PDB entry 5ICX | X-ray diffraction, 2.60 A resolution | chains A and E of the 3 polymer chains in the assembly

[Chain A]
Molecule: Cetuximab Fab light chain
Organism: Mus MUSCULUS, homo sapiens
Notes: antibody fragment or engineered binder
Amino-acid sequence (213 residues; numbered 1 to 213; the number before each row is that of its first residue):
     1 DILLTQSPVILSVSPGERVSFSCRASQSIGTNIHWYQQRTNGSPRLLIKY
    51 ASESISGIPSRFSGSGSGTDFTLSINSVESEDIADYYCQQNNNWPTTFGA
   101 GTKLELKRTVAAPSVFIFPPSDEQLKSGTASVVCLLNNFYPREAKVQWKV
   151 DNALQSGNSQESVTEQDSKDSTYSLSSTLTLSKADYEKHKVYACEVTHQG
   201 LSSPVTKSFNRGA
Unresolved in the structure: 213
Disulfides: C23-C88, C134-C194

[Chain E]
Molecule: Meditope
Amino-acid sequence (16 residues; each row starts with the number of its first residue):
     1 XQFDLSTRRLRCGGSK
Unresolved in the structure: 13-16
Modified / non-standard residues: SC2 (N-acetyl-L-cysteine) at position 1
Disulfides: SC2_1-C12

[Interface between chain A and chain E]
Pairs across the interface (24; chain A residue first):
  V9(A) - SC2_1(E)
  V9(A) - C12(E)  hydrophobic
  I10(A) - C12(E)  hydrophobic
  Q38(A) - F3(E)
  Q38(A) - R8(E)
  Q38(A) - R9(E)
  R39(A) - R9(E)
  T40(A) - T7(E)
  T40(A) - R9(E)  hydrogen bond
  N41(A) - S6(E)  hydrogen bond (side chain-backbone)
  N41(A) - T7(E)  hydrogen bond (backbone-backbone)
  N41(A) - R8(E)
  G42(A) - R8(E)
  S43(A) - R8(E)  hydrogen bond
  A84(A) - R9(E)  hydrogen bond (backbone-side chain)
  D85(A) - R9(E)  salt bridge
  D85(A) - L10(E)  hydrogen bond (side chain-backbone)
  Y87(A) - L10(E)
  A100(A) - L10(E)
  G101(A) - L10(E)
  K103(A) - R9(E)
  K103(A) - L10(E)  hydrogen bond (side chain-backbone)
  E165(A) - T7(E)
  E165(A) - R9(E)
Other interface residues (no listed pair), chain A (17 interface residues in all): I83, T102
From the paper, about this interface:
  - interface residues, chain A: V9(A), I10(A)

[In short]
17 residues of chain A and 8 residues of chain E are in contact, with 7 hydrogen bonds and 1 salt bridge.
Polar pairs include D85(A)-R9(E), T40(A)-R9(E) and N41(A)-S6(E). From the paper: interface residues V9(A) and
I10(A).
Chain A is Cetuximab Fab light chain (Mus MUSCULUS, homo sapiens) and chain E is Meditope; the structure,
Cetuximab Fab in complex with CQFDLSTRRLRCGGSK meditope, was determined by X-ray diffraction, deposited
together with 5ESQ, 5HPM, 5HYQ, 5ICY, 5ICZ, 5ID0 and 5ID1.
